5VCA - chains Q and R of the 6 polymer chains in the assembly; structure by electron microscopy, 4.80 A resolution (low resolution: residue-level contacts below are approximate; hydrogen-bond / salt-bridge calls are withheld).

Chain Q (and R):
Name: VCP-like ATPase
From: Thermoplasma acidophilum (strain ATCC 25905 / DSM 1728 / JCM 9062 / NBRC 15155 / AMRC-C165)
Notes: chain R of this document is another copy of the same molecule, construct and numbering; everything in this record applies to it too
UniProtKB: O05209 (VAT_THEAC); numbering as in UniProt (aligned over 183-745)
Sequence (564 residues; row label = number of the first residue in the row):
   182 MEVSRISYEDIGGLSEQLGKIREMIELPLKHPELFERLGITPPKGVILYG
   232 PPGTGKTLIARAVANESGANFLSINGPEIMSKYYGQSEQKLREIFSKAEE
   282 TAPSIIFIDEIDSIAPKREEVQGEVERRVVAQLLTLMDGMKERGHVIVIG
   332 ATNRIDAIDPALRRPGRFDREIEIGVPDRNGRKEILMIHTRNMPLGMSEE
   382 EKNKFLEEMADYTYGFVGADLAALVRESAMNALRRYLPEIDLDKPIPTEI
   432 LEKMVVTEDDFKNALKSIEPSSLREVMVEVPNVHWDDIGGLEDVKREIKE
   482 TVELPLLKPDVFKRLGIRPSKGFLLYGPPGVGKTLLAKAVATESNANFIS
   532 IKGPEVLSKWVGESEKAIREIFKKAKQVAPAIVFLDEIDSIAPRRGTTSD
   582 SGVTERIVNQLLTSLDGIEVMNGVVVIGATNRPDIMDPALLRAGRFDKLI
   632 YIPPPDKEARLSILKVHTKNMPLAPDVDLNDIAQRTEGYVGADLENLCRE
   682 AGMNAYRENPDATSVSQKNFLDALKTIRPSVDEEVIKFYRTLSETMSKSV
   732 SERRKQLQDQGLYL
Unresolved in the structure: 182, 727-745
Construct notes: expression tag (182)
Curated features (UniProtKB/Swiss-Prot):
  - binding site (ATP): Gly231 to Thr238, Gly508 to Thr515
From the paper describing this entry:
  - mutagenesis - E291Q/E568Q: abolished catalytic activity
  - catalytic residues: Glu291, Glu568 (citing earlier work)

Interface between chain Q and chain R:
Pairs across the interface - 14 pairs, chain Q then chain R:
  Pro258(Q) - Glu269(R)
  Pro258(Q) - Arg309(R)
  Pro258(Q) - Gln313(R)
  Met261(Q) - Gly266(R)
  Ser262(Q) - Tyr265(R)
  Ser262(Q) - Gly266(R)
  Ser262(Q) - Gln267(R)
  Met374(Q) - Gly220(R)
  Ala400(Q) - Pro346(R)
  Asp401(Q) - Pro346(R)
  Ile427(Q) - His212(R)
  Pro653(Q) - Leu496(R)
  Ala673(Q) - Ala624(R)
  Asn677(Q) - Ala624(R)
Interface residues without a listed pair, chain Q (22 interface residues in all): Asn256, Lys263, Glu291, Ser294, Ala404, Arg455, Glu456, Pro535, Ser539, Ser571, Met652, Asp674
Interface residues without a listed pair, chain R (19 interface residues in all): Arg308, Ala312, Thr316, Asp337, Pro341, Lys547, Glu586, Gln591

Overview:
The interface between chain Q and chain R involves 22 residues on one side and 19 on the other. UniProt lists
16 ATP-binding residues on chain Q. From the paper: catalytic residues Glu291(Q) and Glu568(Q); E291Q/E568Q of
chain Q abolish catalytic activity.
Chain Q and chain R are both VCP-like ATPase (Thermoplasma acidophilum (strain ATCC 25905 / DSM 1728 / JCM
9062 / NBRC 15155 / AMRC-C165)); the structure, VCP like ATPase from T. acidophilum (VAT)-Substrate bound
conformation, was determined by electron microscopy together with 5VC7 from the same study.
